Entry 6V1Y (electron microscopy, 3.80 A resolution); this record covers chains A and C of the 8 polymer chains in the assembly.

== Chain A (and C) ==
Name: Potassium channel KAT1
Organism: Arabidopsis thaliana
Notes: chain C of this document is another copy of the same molecule, construct and numbering; everything in this record applies to it too
Reference sequence: Q39128 (KAT1_ARATH); residue numbers follow UniProt; this construct covers 1-502
Chain sequence (512 residues; each row starts with the number of its first residue):
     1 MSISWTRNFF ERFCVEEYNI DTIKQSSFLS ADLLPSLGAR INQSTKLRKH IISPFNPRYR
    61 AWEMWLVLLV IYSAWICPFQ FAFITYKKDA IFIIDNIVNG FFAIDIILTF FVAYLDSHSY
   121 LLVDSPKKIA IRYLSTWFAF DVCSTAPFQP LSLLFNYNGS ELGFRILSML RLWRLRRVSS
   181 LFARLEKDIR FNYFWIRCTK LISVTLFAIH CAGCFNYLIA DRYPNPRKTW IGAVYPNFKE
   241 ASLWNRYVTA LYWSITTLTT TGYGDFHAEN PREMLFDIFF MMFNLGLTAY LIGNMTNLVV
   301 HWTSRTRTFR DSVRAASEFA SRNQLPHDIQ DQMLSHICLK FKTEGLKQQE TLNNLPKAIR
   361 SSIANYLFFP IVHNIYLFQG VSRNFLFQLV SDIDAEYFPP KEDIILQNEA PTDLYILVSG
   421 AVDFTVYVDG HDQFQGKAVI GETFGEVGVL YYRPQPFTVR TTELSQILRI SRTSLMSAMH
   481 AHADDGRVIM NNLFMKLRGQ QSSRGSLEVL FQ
Not modelled in the structure: 1-49, 158-160, 499-512
Sequence notes: expression tag (503-512)
Ligand contacts:
  - (3beta,5beta,14beta,17alpha)-cholestan-3-ol (QNJ): L172, L175, R176, S179, V204, F207, A208, A212, F280, F283
  - QNP ((2S)-1-(nonanoyloxy)-3-(phosphonooxy)propan-2-yl tetradecanoate): W75, L175, V178, S179, R197, K200, S203, V204, F207, F283, G286, L287, Y290
Reported in the primary citation:
  - mutagenesis - R197K, K200Q, R310K: unchanged expression

== Interface between chain A and chain C ==
Contacting residue pairs (6):
  H118(A) - S321(C)
  H118(A) - R322(C)  hydrogen bond (side chain-backbone)
  H118(A) - Q324(C)
  S321(A) - H118(C)
  R322(A) - H118(C)  hydrogen bond (backbone-side chain)
  Q324(A) - H118(C)
Also at the interface, not in a pair above, chain A (5 interface residues in all): Y263
Also at the interface, not in a pair above, chain C (5 interface residues in all): Y263

== Summary ==
Chain A and chain C each contribute 5 residues to their interface, with 2 hydrogen bonds. The hydrogen-bonded
pair is H118(A)-R322(C). Chain A binds compound QNP and (3beta,5beta,14beta,17alpha)-cholestan-3-ol. The paper
reports that R197K, K200Q and R310K of chain A leave expression unchanged.
Both chains are Potassium channel KAT1 (Arabidopsis thaliana). Entry 6V1Y (Cryo-EM Structure of the
Hyperpolarization-Activated Potassium Channel KAT1: Octamer) was determined by electron microscopy together
with 6V1X from the same study.
